6N4Q - chains B and I of the 12 polymer chains in the assembly; structure by electron microscopy, 3.60 A resolution.

# Chain B
Name: Nav1.7 VSD2-NavAb chimera
Organism: Arcobacter butzleri (strain RM4018)
UniProt: chimeric construct of A8EVM5, Q15858: residues 722-746 from A8EVM5 (A8EVM5_ARCB4) positions 1-25 (UniProt number = residue number - 721); residues 747-777 from Q15858 positions 747-777 (same numbers); residues 778-798 from A8EVM5 (A8EVM5_ARCB4) positions 58-78 (UniProt number = residue number - 720); residues 799-830 from Q15858 positions 811-842 (UniProt number = residue number + 12); residues 831-991 from A8EVM5 (A8EVM5_ARCB4) positions 107-267 (UniProt number = residue number - 724)
Chain sequence (288 residues; numbered 704 to 991; the number before each row is that of its first residue):
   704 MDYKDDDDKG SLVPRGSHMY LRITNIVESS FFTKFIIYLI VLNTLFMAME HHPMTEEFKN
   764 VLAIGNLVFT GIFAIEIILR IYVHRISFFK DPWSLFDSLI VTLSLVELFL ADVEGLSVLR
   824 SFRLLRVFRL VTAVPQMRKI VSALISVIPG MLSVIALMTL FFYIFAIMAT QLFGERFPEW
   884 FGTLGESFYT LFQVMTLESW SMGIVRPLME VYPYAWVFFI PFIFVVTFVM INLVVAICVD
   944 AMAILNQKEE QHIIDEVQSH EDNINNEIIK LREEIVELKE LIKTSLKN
Unresolved in the structure: 704-719, 982-991
Construct notes: initiating methionine (704); expression tag (705-721); conflict Cys941 (Ile217 in A8EVM5)
From the paper describing this entry:
  - mutagenesis - A766L: unchanged binding to Beta/omega-theraphotoxin-Tp2a
  - mutagenesis - I767A: decreased binding to Beta/omega-theraphotoxin-Tp2a

# Chain I
Name: Fab light chain
Organism: Mus musculus
Notes: antibody fragment or engineered binder
Chain sequence (215 residues; row label = number of the first residue in the row):
     1 EIVLTQSPAL MAASPGEKVT ITCSVSLSIS SSNLFWYQQK SETSPKPWIY GTSKLASGVP
    61 VRFSGSGSGT SYSLTISSME AEDAATYYCQ QWSSHSFTFG GGTKLEIKRA DAAPTVSIFP
   121 PSSEQLTSGG ASVVCFLNNF YPKDINVKWK IDGSERQNGV LNSWTDQDSK DSTYSMSSTL
   181 TLTKDEYERH NSYTCEATHK TSTSPIVKSF NRNEC
Disulfides: Cys23-Cys89, Cys135-Cys195

# Chain B / chain I interface
Residue-residue contacts (5; chain B residue first):
  His755(B) with His95(I)
  Pro756(B) with His95(I)
  Glu817(B) with Ser28(I); Ile29(I); Ser30(I)
Also at the interface, not in a pair above, chain B (4 interface residues in all): Gly818
Also at the interface, not in a pair above, chain I (5 interface residues in all): Leu27

# Overview
4 residues of chain B and 5 residues of chain I are in contact. The paper reports that I767A of chain B
reduces binding to Beta/omega-theraphotoxin-Tp2a; A766L of chain B leaves binding to
Beta/omega-theraphotoxin-Tp2a unchanged.
Chain B is Nav1.7 VSD2-NavAb chimera (Arcobacter butzleri (strain RM4018)) and chain I is Fab light chain (Mus
musculus); the structure, CryoEM structure of Nav1.7 VSD2 (actived state) in complex with the gating modifier
toxin ProTx2, was determined by electron microscopy together with 6N4I and 6N4R from the same study.
